PDB entry 8TWT | X-ray diffraction, 2.30 A resolution | chains A and B

# Chain A (and B)
Molecule: AetD
Organism: Aetokthonos hydrillicola
Notes: chain B of this document is another copy of the same molecule, construct and numbering; everything in this record applies to it too
Reference sequence: A0A861B387 (A0A861B387_9CYAN); residue numbers follow UniProt; this construct covers 1-239
Amino-acid sequence (260 residues; each row starts with the number of its first residue; numbers below 1 keep their minus sign (Met-20 is residue -20)):
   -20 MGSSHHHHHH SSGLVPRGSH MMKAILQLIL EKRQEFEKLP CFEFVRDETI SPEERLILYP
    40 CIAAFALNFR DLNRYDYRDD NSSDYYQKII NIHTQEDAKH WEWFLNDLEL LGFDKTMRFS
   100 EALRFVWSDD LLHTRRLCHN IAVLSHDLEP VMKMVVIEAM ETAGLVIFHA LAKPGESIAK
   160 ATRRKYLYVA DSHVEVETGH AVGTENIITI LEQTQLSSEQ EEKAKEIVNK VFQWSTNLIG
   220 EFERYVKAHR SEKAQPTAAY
Disordered / not traced: -20 to -1, 239 (chain B: -20 to -1, 178-183, 239)
Differences from the reference sequence: expression tag (-20 to 0)
Bound ions: Fe ion: His79, His172, Glu176 (together with 67I)
Ligand contacts:
  - 67I ((2S)-2-azanyl-3-[5,7-bis(bromanyl)-1H-indol-3-yl]propanoic acid): Ile41, Phe44, Phe48, His79, Leu116, Met139, Ala142, Gly143, Ile146, Phe147, Tyr167, His172, Glu176, Ser214, Leu217, Phe221
  - D-malate (MLT): Arg49, Arg53, Arg57, Gln74, Ala77, Lys78, Trp80
  - succinic acid (SIN): Phe23, Glu222, Val225, Lys226, Arg229
From the paper describing this entry:
  - Fe ion coordination: Asp76, His79, Glu140, His172, Glu176
  - Fe ion coordination through a water molecule: Asp76
  - conformationally variable residues (order/disorder transition): Asp170 to Thr177, Thr177 to Ile186

# Interface between chain A and chain B
Contacting residue pairs - 71 pairs, chain A then chain B:
  Ala42(A) - Phe98(B)  hydrophobic
  Leu46(A) - Leu102(B)
  Leu46(A) - Trp106(B)
  Asn47(A) - Trp106(B)  hydrogen bond
  Arg49(A) - Trp106(B)  hydrogen bond (side chain-backbone)
  Arg49(A) - Arg114(B)
  Asp50(A) - Trp106(B)
  Asp50(A) - Arg114(B)  salt bridge
  Arg53(A) - Asp108(B)  salt bridge
  Tyr54(A) - Leu111(B)
  Tyr54(A) - Arg115(B)
  Asp55(A) - Arg115(B)  salt bridge
  Asp55(A) - His118(B)  salt bridge
  Trp80(A) - Arg103(B)
  Glu81(A) - Arg103(B)  salt bridge
  Leu84(A) - Leu102(B)  hydrophobic
  Leu84(A) - Arg103(B)
  Leu87(A) - Phe98(B)  hydrophobic
  Glu88(A) - Arg97(B)
  Phe92(A) - Phe98(B)
  Asp93(A) - Arg97(B)  salt bridge
  Asp93(A) - Phe98(B)  hydrogen bond (side chain-backbone)
  Asp93(A) - Ser99(B)  hydrogen bond (side chain-backbone)
  Lys94(A) - Met96(B)
  Lys94(A) - Arg97(B)
  Lys94(A) - Phe98(B)  hydrogen bond (backbone-backbone)
  Thr95(A) - Thr95(B)
  Thr95(A) - Met96(B)
  Thr95(A) - Arg97(B)
  Met96(A) - Lys94(B)
  Met96(A) - Thr95(B)
  Met96(A) - Met96(B)  hydrogen bond (backbone-backbone)
  Met96(A) - Phe98(B)  hydrophobic
  Arg97(A) - Glu88(B)  salt bridge
  Arg97(A) - Asp93(B)  salt bridge
  Arg97(A) - Lys94(B)
  Phe98(A) - Ala42(B)  hydrophobic
  Phe98(A) - Phe92(B)
  Phe98(A) - Asp93(B)  hydrogen bond (backbone-side chain)
  Phe98(A) - Lys94(B)  hydrogen bond (backbone-backbone)
  Phe98(A) - Met96(B)  hydrophobic
  Phe98(A) - Ala101(B)  hydrophobic
  Phe98(A) - Phe104(B)  hydrophobic
  Ser99(A) - Asp93(B)  hydrogen bond
  Ala101(A) - Ala101(B)  hydrophobic
  Leu102(A) - Ala42(B)  hydrophobic
  Leu102(A) - Leu46(B)
  Leu102(A) - Leu84(B)  hydrophobic
  Leu102(A) - Val105(B)  hydrophobic
  Arg103(A) - Trp80(B)
  Arg103(A) - Glu81(B)  salt bridge
  Arg103(A) - Leu84(B)
  Phe104(A) - Phe98(B)  hydrophobic
  Val105(A) - Leu102(B)  hydrophobic
  Trp106(A) - Leu46(B)
  Trp106(A) - Asn47(B)  hydrogen bond
  Trp106(A) - Arg49(B)  hydrogen bond (backbone-side chain)
  Trp106(A) - Asp50(B)
  Asp108(A) - Arg53(B)  salt bridge
  Leu111(A) - Tyr54(B)
  Arg114(A) - Arg49(B)
  Arg114(A) - Asp50(B)  salt bridge
  Arg115(A) - Tyr54(B)
  Arg115(A) - Asp55(B)  salt bridge
  His118(A) - Asp55(B)  salt bridge
  His118(A) - Ala121(B)
  Ala121(A) - His118(B)
  Val122(A) - Val122(B)  hydrophobic
  Val122(A) - His125(B)
  His125(A) - Val122(B)
  Asp126(A) - Asp126(B)
Interface residues without a listed pair, chain A (37 interface residues in all): Phe83
Interface residues without a listed pair, chain B (38 interface residues in all): Pro39, Phe83, Leu87

# Summary
Chain A and chain B form an interface of 37 and 38 residues respectively, with 11 hydrogen bonds and 13 salt
bridges. Among the polar pairs are Asp50(A)-Arg114(B), Arg53(A)-Asp108(B) and Asp55(A)-Arg115(B). The paper
reports Fe ion coordination by Asp76(A), His79(A) and Glu140(A) among others; water-mediated Fe ion
coordination by Asp76(A).
Both chains are AetD (Aetokthonos hydrillicola). Entry 8TWT (Crystal structure of nitrile synthase AetD with
substrate bound and cofactor partially assembled) was determined by X-ray diffraction (same publication as
8TWN and 8TWW).
